7TJX - chains A and D of the 7 polymer chains in the assembly; structure by electron microscopy, 4.00 A resolution.

== Chain A ==
Molecule: ATP synthase subunit alpha
Source organism: Saccharomyces cerevisiae
Reference sequence: P07251 (ATPA_YEAST); residues 1-510 here correspond to UniProt positions 36-545 (UniProt number = residue number + 35)
Amino-acid sequence (510 residues; row label = number of the first residue in the row):
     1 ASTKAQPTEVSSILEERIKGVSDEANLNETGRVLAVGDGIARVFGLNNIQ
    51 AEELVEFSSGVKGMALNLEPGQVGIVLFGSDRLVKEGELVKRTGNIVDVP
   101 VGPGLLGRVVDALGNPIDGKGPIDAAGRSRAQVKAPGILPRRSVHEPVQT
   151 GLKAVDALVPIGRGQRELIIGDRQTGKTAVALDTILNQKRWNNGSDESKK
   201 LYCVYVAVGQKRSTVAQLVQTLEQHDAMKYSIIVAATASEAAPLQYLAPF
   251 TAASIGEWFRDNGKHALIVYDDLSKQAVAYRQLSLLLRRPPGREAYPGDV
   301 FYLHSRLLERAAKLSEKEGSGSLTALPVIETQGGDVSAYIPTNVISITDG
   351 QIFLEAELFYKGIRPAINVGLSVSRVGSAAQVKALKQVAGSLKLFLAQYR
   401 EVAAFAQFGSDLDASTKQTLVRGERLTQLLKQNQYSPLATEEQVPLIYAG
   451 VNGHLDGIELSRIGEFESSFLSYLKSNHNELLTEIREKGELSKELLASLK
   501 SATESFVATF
Unresolved in the structure: 1-28, 403-412, 510
Curated features (UniProtKB/Swiss-Prot):
  - binding site (ATP): Gly-171 to Thr-178
  - site: Ser-372 (Required for activity)
  - modified residue (Phosphoserine): Ser-22, Ser-143

== Chain D ==
Molecule: ATP synthase subunit beta
Source organism: Saccharomyces cerevisiae
Notes: EC 7.1.2.2
Reference sequence: P00830 (ATPB_YEAST); residues 1-478 here correspond to UniProt positions 34-511 (UniProt number = residue number + 33)
Amino-acid sequence (478 residues; numbered 1 to 478; the number before each row is that of its first residue):
     1 ASAAQSTPITGKVTAVIGAIVDVHFEQSELPAILNALEIKTPQGKLVLEV
    51 AQHLGENTVRTIAMDGTEGLVRGEKVLDTGGPISVPVGRETLGRIINVIG
   101 EPIDERGPIKSKLRKPIHADPPSFAEQSTSAEILETGIKVVDLLAPYARG
   151 GKIGLFGGAGVGKTVFIQELINNIAKAHGGFSVFTGVGERTREGNDLYRE
   201 MKETGVINLEGESKVALVFGQMNEPPGARARVALTGLTIAEYFRDEEGQD
   251 VLLFIDNIFRFTQAGSEVSALLGRIPSAVGYQPTLATDMGLLQERITTTK
   301 KGSVTSVQAVYVPADDLTDPAPATTFAHLDATTVLSRGISELGIYPAVDP
   351 LDSKSRLLDAAVVGQEHYDVASKVQETLQTYKSLQDIIAILGMDELSEQD
   401 KLTVERARKIQRFLSQPFAVAEVFTGIPGKLVRLKDTVASFKAVLEGKYD
   451 NIPEHAFYMVGGIEDVVAKAEKLAAEAN
Unresolved in the structure: 1-8, 389-402, 476-478
Curated features (UniProtKB/Swiss-Prot):
  - binding site (ATP): Gly-157 to Thr-164
  - modified residue: Thr-79 (Phosphothreonine), Thr-204 (Phosphothreonine), Ser-340 (Phosphoserine)

== How chain A and chain D interact ==
Residue-residue contacts - 50 pairs, chain A then chain D:
  Leu-34(A) with Gly-55(D)
  Ala-35(A) with His-53(D)
  Val-36(A) with Ile-33(D), hydrophobic; Gln-52(D); His-53(D), hydrogen bond (backbone-backbone)
  Arg-82(A) with Ala-32(D); Ile-33(D), hydrogen bond (side chain-backbone); Asn-35(D), hydrogen bond; Pro-82(D)
  Lys-85(A) with Leu-30(D)
  Glu-86(A) with Leu-30(D); His-53(D), hydrogen bond (backbone-side chain)
  Val-109(A) with Phe-124(D), hydrophobic
  Ile-117(A) with Phe-124(D), hydrophobic
  Arg-173(A) with Phe-326(D)
  Lys-211(A) with Lys-152(D); Glu-294(D); His-328(D); Asp-330(D), salt bridge
  Arg-212(A) with Pro-121(D); Pro-122(D), hydrogen bond (side chain-backbone); Phe-124(D); Glu-294(D), hydrogen bond (backbone-side chain)
  Val-215(A) with Phe-124(D), hydrophobic
  Ala-216(A) with Phe-124(D)
  Gln-217(A) with Thr-129(D), hydrogen bond; Arg-356(D)
  Ala-238(A) with Glu-294(D); His-328(D)
  Ser-239(A) with Pro-121(D); Glu-294(D)
  Glu-240(A) with Thr-287(D)
  Gln-245(A) with Thr-287(D)
  Val-278(A) with Ala-286(D), hydrophobic
  Arg-281(A) with Ser-277(D), hydrogen bond; Ala-278(D)
  Gln-282(A) with Pro-283(D); Thr-284(D); Thr-287(D), hydrogen bond
  Leu-285(A) with Ser-277(D); Pro-283(D), hydrophobic
  Leu-286(A) with Arg-274(D)
  Arg-288(A) with Gly-273(D); Ile-275(D)
  Ala-295(A) with Ala-278(D), hydrophobic
  Gln-332(A) with Thr-318(D)
  Tyr-360(A) with Leu-351(D), hydrogen bond (side chain-backbone); Asp-352(D); Lys-354(D), hydrogen bond
  Arg-364(A) with Tyr-368(D)
Interface residues without a listed pair, chain A (39 interface residues in all): Gly-37, Asp-38, Asp-81, Val-84, Gln-174, Gly-209, Val-219, Gln-220, Ala-242, Lys-275, Glu-294
Interface residues without a listed pair, chain D (41 interface residues in all): Leu-34, Leu-54, Gly-81, Ser-123, Ala-125, Gln-127, Gly-290, Ala-327, Leu-329

== Summary ==
The interface between chain A and chain D involves 39 residues on one side and 41 on the other; the contacts
include 11 hydrogen bonds and 1 salt bridge. Polar contacts include Lys-211(A)/Asp-330(D), Arg-82(A)/Ile-33(D)
and Arg-82(A)/Asn-35(D).
Here chain A is ATP synthase subunit alpha and chain D is ATP synthase subunit beta, both from Saccharomyces
cerevisiae. Entry 7TJX (Yeast ATP synthase F1 region State 1binding(a-d) with 10 mM ATP) was determined by
electron microscopy together with 7TJS, 7TJT, 7TJU, 7TJV, 7TJW, 7TJY and 30 further entries from the same
study.
